PDB entry 8G66 | X-ray diffraction, 3.45 A resolution | chains B and C of the 3 polymer chains in the assembly

[Chain B]
Molecule: Protein cereblon
From: Homo sapiens
UniProt: Q96SW2 (CRBN_HUMAN); residues 41-442 here = UniProt positions 41-442
Chain sequence (426 residues; each row starts with the number of its first residue):
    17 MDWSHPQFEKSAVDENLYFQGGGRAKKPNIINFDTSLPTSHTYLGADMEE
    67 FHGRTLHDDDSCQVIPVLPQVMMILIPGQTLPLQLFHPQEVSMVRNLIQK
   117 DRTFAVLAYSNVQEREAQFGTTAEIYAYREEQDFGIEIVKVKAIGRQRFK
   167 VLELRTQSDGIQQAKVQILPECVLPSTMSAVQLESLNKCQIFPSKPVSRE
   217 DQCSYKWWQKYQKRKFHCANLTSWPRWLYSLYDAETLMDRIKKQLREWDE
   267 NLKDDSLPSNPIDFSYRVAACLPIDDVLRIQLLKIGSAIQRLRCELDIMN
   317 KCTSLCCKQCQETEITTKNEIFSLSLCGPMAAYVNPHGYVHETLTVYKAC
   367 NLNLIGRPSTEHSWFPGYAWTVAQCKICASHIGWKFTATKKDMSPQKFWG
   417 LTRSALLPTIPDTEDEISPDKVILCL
Not modelled in the structure: 17-46, 210-219, 429-442
Construct notes: initiating methionine (17); expression tag (18-40)
Swiss-Prot annotation at these positions:
  - binding site (Zn(2+)): Cys323, Cys326, Cys391, Cys394
  - binding site ((S)-thalidomide): His378, Trp380, Trp386
  - natural variant: Cys391 (C391R: In MRT2)
  - mutagenesis: Tyr384 (Y384A: Abolishes thalidomide-binding without affecting DCX protein ligase complex activity; when associated with A-386), Trp386 (W386A: Abolishes thalidomide-binding without affecting DCX protein ligase complex activity; when associated with A-384 ...), Arg419 to Leu442 (Fails to rescue increased BK channel activity and decreased probability of neurotransmission in a mouse hippocampal neuron model)
Metal / ion sites: Zn2+: Cys323, Cys326, Cys391, Cys394
Ligand contacts: YOT ((3S)-3-{5-[(1,2-benzoxazol-3-yl)amino]-1-oxo-1,3-dihydro-2H-isoindol-2-yl}piperidine-2,6-dione): Val350, Asn351, Pro352, His353, Glu377, His378, Ser379, Trp380, Trp386, Trp400, Phe402

[Chain C]
Molecule: Casein kinase I isoform alpha
From: Homo sapiens
Notes: EC 2.7.11.1
UniProt: P48729 (KC1A_HUMAN); residue numbers follow UniProt; this construct covers 1-337
Chain sequence (341 residues; row label = number of the first residue in the row; numbers below 1 keep their minus sign (Gly-3 is residue -3)):
    -3 GGGRMASSSGSKAEFIVGGKYKLVRKIGSGSFGDIYLAINITNGEEVAVK
    47 LESQKARHPQLLYESKLYKILQGGVGIPHIRWYGQEKDYNVLVMDLLGPS
    97 LEDLFNFCSRRFTMKTVLMLADQMISRIEYVHTKNFIHRDIKPDNFLMGI
   147 GRHCNKLFLIDFGLAKKYRDNRTRQHIPYREDKNLTGTARYASINAHLGI
   197 EQSRRDDMESLGYVLMYFNRTSLPWQGLKAATKKQKYEKISEKKMSTPVE
   247 VLCKGFPAEFAMYLNYCRGLRFEEAPDYMYLRQLFRILFRTLNHQYDYTF
   297 DWTMLKQKAAQQAASSSGQGQQAQTPTGKQTDKTKSNMKGF
Not modelled in the structure: -3 to 9, 26-29, 182, 304-337
Construct notes: expression tag (-3 to 0)
Ligand contacts: YOT ((3S)-3-{5-[(1,2-benzoxazol-3-yl)amino]-1-oxo-1,3-dihydro-2H-isoindol-2-yl}piperidine-2,6-dione): Lys18, Val20, Ile35, Asn36, Ile37, Thr38, Asn39, Gly40

[How chain B and chain C interact]
Residue-residue contacts (18; chain B residue first):
  Asn351(B) with Ile37(C), hydrogen bond (side chain-backbone); Thr38(C), hydrogen bond (side chain-backbone)
  His353(B) with Lys18(C); Ile37(C)
  Tyr355(B) with Ile37(C)
  His357(B) with Thr38(C), hydrogen bond (side chain-backbone)
  Asn369(B) with Arg148(C)
  Leu370(B) with Arg148(C), hydrogen bond (backbone-side chain)
  Ile371(B) with Arg148(C)
  Gly372(B) with Gly147(C)
  Trp386(B) with Asn39(C); Gly40(C)
  Val388(B) with Asn39(C); Gly40(C); Glu41(C)
  Gln390(B) with Glu41(C), hydrogen bond
  His397(B) with Asn39(C)
  Trp400(B) with Asn39(C), hydrogen bond (side chain-backbone)
Other interface residues (no listed pair), chain C (11 interface residues in all): Gly15, Arg77, Ile146

[Summary]
13 residues of chain B and 11 residues of chain C are in contact, with 6 hydrogen bonds. Among the polar pairs
are Asn351(B)-Ile37(C), Asn351(B)-Thr38(C) and His357(B)-Thr38(C). Compound YOT is bound between chain B and
chain C.
Here chain B is Protein cereblon and chain C is Casein kinase I isoform alpha, both from Homo sapiens. Entry
8G66 (Structure with SJ3149) was determined by X-ray diffraction.
